7D2N - chains D and E of the 6 polymer chains in the assembly; structure by X-ray diffraction, 1.60 A resolution.

== Chain D ==
Name: Endoribonuclease MazF
Source organism: Deinococcus radiodurans
Notes: EC 3.1.27.-
UniProtKB: A0A6G9BVQ8 (A0A6G9BVQ8_DEIRD); residue numbers follow UniProt; this construct covers 1-117
Amino-acid sequence (117 residues; numbered 1 to 117; the number before each row is that of its first residue):
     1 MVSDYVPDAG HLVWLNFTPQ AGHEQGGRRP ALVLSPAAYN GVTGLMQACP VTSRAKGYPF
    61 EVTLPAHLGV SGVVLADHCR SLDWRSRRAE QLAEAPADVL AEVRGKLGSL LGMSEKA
Unresolved in the structure: 1-4, 17-27, 115-117

== Chain E ==
Name: AbrB/MazE/SpoVT family DNA-binding domain-containing protein
Source organism: Deinococcus radiodurans
UniProtKB: A0A6G9BVE7 (A0A6G9BVE7_DEIRD); residues 1-80 here = UniProt positions 1-80
Amino-acid sequence (80 residues; each row starts with the number of its first residue):
     1 MTSQIQKWGN SLALRIPKAL AQQVGLTQSS EVELLLQDGQ IVIRPVPARQ YDLAALLAEM
    61 TPENLHGETD WGALEGREEW
Unresolved in the structure: 1-50

== Chain D / chain E interface ==
Pairs across the interface (26; chain D residue first):
  Leu-15(D) / Trp-80(E)  hydrophobic
  Arg-29(D) / Glu-79(E)  salt bridge
  Arg-29(D) / Trp-80(E)
  Ala-31(D) / Trp-80(E)  hydrophobic
  Pro-36(D) / Leu-53(E)  hydrophobic
  Ala-38(D) / Leu-57(E)  hydrophobic
  Tyr-39(D) / Leu-57(E)  hydrophobic
  Val-42(D) / Met-60(E)  hydrophobic
  Val-42(D) / Leu-65(E)
  Thr-43(D) / Met-60(E)
  Leu-45(D) / His-66(E)
  Leu-45(D) / Glu-68(E)
  Ala-48(D) / Trp-80(E)
  Cys-49(D) / Trp-80(E)
  Pro-50(D) / Glu-79(E)
  Pro-50(D) / Trp-80(E)
  Leu-75(D) / Glu-79(E)
  His-78(D) / Arg-77(E)
  His-78(D) / Glu-79(E)
  His-78(D) / Trp-80(E)  hydrogen bond (backbone-side chain)
  Arg-80(D) / Glu-68(E)  salt bridge
  Arg-80(D) / Trp-80(E)
  Leu-82(D) / Glu-68(E)
  Leu-82(D) / Trp-80(E)  hydrophobic
  Asp-83(D) / Glu-68(E)  hydrogen bond (backbone-side chain)
  Arg-87(D) / Glu-68(E)  salt bridge
Also at the interface, not in a pair above, chain D (19 interface residues in all): Thr-52

== In short ==
Chain D and chain E form an interface of 19 and 9 residues respectively, with 2 hydrogen bonds and 3 salt
bridges. Among the polar pairs are Arg-29(D)/Glu-79(E), Arg-80(D)/Glu-68(E) and Arg-87(D)/Glu-68(E).
Here chain D is Endoribonuclease MazF and chain E is AbrB/MazE/SpoVT family DNA-binding domain-containing
protein, both from Deinococcus radiodurans. Entry 7D2N (Crystal structure of MazE-MazF (Form-III) from
Deinococcus radiodurans) was determined by X-ray diffraction (same publication as 7D28, 7D2M, 7D2P and 7D2Q).
